PDB entry 4LXR | X-ray diffraction, 2.20 A resolution | chains J and K of the 3 polymer chains in the assembly

[Chain J (and K)]
Molecule: Protein spaetzle C-106
Source organism: Drosophila melanogaster
Notes: chain K of this document is another copy of the same molecule, construct and numbering; everything in this record applies to it too
Reference sequence: P48607 (SPZ_DROME); residues 1-106 here correspond to UniProt positions 221-326 (UniProt number = residue number + 220)
Amino-acid sequence (114 residues; numbered 1 to 114; the number before each row is that of its first residue):
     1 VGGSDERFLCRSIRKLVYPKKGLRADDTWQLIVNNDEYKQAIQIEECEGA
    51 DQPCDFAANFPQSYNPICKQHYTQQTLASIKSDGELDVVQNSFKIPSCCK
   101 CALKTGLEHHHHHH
Unresolved in the structure: 1-4, 18-40, 75-93, 111-114 (chain K: 18-39, 75-93, 108-114)
Cystine bridges: Cys10-Cys68, Cys47-Cys99, Cys54-Cys101
Differences from the reference sequence: expression tag (107-114)
What the authors report for this chain:
  - conformationally variable residues (order/disorder transition): Tyr18 to Gln40, Phe56 to Tyr64, Gln75 to Phe93

[How chain J and chain K interact]
Cross-chain cystine bridges: Cys98(J)-Cys98(K)
Contacting residue pairs - 66 pairs, chain J then chain K:
  Asp5(J) - Leu103(K)
  Asp5(J) - Lys104(K)
  Asp5(J) - Thr105(K)
  Glu6(J) - Lys69(K)  salt bridge
  Glu6(J) - Ala102(K)
  Glu6(J) - Leu103(K)
  Glu6(J) - Lys104(K)
  Arg7(J) - Cys101(K)
  Arg7(J) - Ala102(K)
  Arg7(J) - Leu103(K)  hydrogen bond (backbone-backbone)
  Arg7(J) - Thr105(K)
  Arg7(J) - Gly106(K)  hydrogen bond (side chain-backbone)
  Arg7(J) - Leu107(K)
  Phe8(J) - His71(K)
  Phe8(J) - Lys100(K)
  Phe8(J) - Cys101(K)
  Phe8(J) - Ala102(K)  hydrophobic
  Leu9(J) - Leu9(K)  hydrophobic
  Leu9(J) - Leu103(K)  hydrophobic
  Arg14(J) - His71(K)  hydrogen bond
  Ile42(J) - Thr73(K)
  Ile42(J) - Gln74(K)
  Gln43(J) - Tyr72(K)
  Gln43(J) - Thr73(K)
  Gln43(J) - Gln74(K)  hydrogen bond (side chain-backbone)
  Glu45(J) - His71(K)  salt bridge
  Glu45(J) - Lys100(K)  salt bridge
  Phe56(J) - Phe60(K)  hydrophobic
  Phe56(J) - Tyr64(K)
  Phe56(J) - Leu103(K)  hydrophobic
  Asn59(J) - Asn59(K)  hydrogen bond (side chain-backbone)
  Asn59(J) - Phe60(K)
  Phe60(J) - Leu9(K)  hydrophobic
  Phe60(J) - Phe56(K)
  Phe60(J) - Phe60(K)  hydrophobic
  Tyr64(J) - Phe56(K)
  Lys69(J) - Glu6(K)
  His71(J) - Phe8(K)
  Tyr72(J) - Arg14(K)  hydrogen bond (backbone-side chain)
  Tyr72(J) - Gln43(K)
  Thr73(J) - Gln43(K)  hydrogen bond (side chain-backbone)
  Gln74(J) - Ala41(K)
  Gln74(J) - Ile42(K)
  Gln74(J) - Gln43(K)  hydrogen bond (backbone-backbone)
  Ser97(J) - Ser97(K)
  Cys98(J) - Cys98(K)  disulfide
  Cys98(J) - Lys100(K)
  Cys99(J) - Lys100(K)
  Lys100(J) - Phe8(K)
  Lys100(J) - Glu45(K)  salt bridge
  Lys100(J) - Cys99(K)
  Cys101(J) - Phe8(K)
  Ala102(J) - Glu6(K)
  Ala102(J) - Arg7(K)
  Ala102(J) - Phe8(K)  hydrophobic
  Leu103(J) - Asp5(K)
  Leu103(J) - Glu6(K)
  Leu103(J) - Arg7(K)  hydrogen bond (backbone-backbone)
  Leu103(J) - Phe56(K)  hydrophobic
  Lys104(J) - Asp5(K)
  Lys104(J) - Glu6(K)  salt bridge
  Thr105(J) - Ser4(K)
  Thr105(J) - Asp5(K)  hydrogen bond (side chain-backbone)
  Gly106(J) - Gly3(K)
  Leu107(J) - Gly2(K)
  Leu107(J) - Gly3(K)
Interface residues without a listed pair, chain J (33 interface residues in all): Ser12, Ala41, Ala58, Pro61
Interface residues without a listed pair, chain K (34 interface residues in all): Ser12

[In short]
The interface between chain J and chain K involves 33 residues on one side and 34 on the other; the contacts
include 1 disulfide bond, 10 hydrogen bonds and 5 salt bridges. Polar pairs include Glu6(J)-Lys69(K),
Glu45(J)-His71(K) and Glu45(J)-Lys100(K). From the paper: conformational variability at Tyr18(J), Phe56(J) and
Gln75(J).
Both chains are Protein spaetzle C-106 (Drosophila melanogaster). Entry 4LXR (Structure of the Toll - Spatzle
complex, a molecular hub in Drosophila development and innate immunity) was determined by X-ray diffraction,
deposited together with 4LXS.
